Entry 1DGF (X-ray diffraction, 1.50 A resolution); this record covers chains A and C of the 4 polymer chains in the assembly.

[Chain A (and C)]
Protein: Catalase
Source organism: Homo sapiens
Notes: EC 1.11.1.6; chain C of this document is another copy of the same molecule, construct and numbering; everything in this record applies to it too
UniProtKB: P04040 (CATA_HUMAN); numbering as in UniProt (aligned over 5-501)
Amino-acid sequence (497 residues; row label = number of the first residue in the row):
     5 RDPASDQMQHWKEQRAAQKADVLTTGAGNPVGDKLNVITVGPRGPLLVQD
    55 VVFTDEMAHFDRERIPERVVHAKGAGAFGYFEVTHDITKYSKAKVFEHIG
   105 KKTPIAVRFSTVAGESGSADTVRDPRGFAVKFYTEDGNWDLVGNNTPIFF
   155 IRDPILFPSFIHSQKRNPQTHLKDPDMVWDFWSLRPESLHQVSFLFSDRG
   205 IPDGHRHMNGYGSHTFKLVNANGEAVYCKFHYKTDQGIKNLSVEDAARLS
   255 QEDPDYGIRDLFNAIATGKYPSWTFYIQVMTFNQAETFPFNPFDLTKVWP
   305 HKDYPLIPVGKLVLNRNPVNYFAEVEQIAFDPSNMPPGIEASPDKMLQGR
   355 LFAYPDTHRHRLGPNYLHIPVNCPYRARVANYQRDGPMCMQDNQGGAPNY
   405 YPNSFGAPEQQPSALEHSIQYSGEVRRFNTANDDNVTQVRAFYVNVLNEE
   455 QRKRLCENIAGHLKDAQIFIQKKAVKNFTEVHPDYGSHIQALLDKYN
Curated features (UniProtKB/Swiss-Prot):
  - active site: His75, Asn148
  - binding site (NADP(+)): His194, Ser201, Arg203, Asn213, Lys237, Trp303, His305, Lys306
  - binding site (heme): Tyr358
  - modified residue: Ser9 (Phosphoserine), Lys221 (N6-succinyllysine), Lys233 (N6-acetyllysine), Lys306 (N6-acetyllysine), Ser417 (Phosphoserine), Ser422 (Phosphoserine), Lys480 (N6-acetyllysine), Lys499 (N6-acetyllysine)
Ion coordination: heme Fe near Tyr358 (its only coordinating residue here)
Ligand contacts:
  - heme (HEM), molecule 1: Met61, Phe64, Asp65
  - heme (HEM), molecule 2: Arg72, Val73, Val74, His75, Arg112, Ser114, Gly131, Phe132, Ala133, Val146, Gly147, Asn148, Phe153, Pro158, Phe161, Tyr215, Gly216, Ser217, His218, Leu299, Ile332, Phe334, Met350, Arg354, Ala357, Tyr358, Thr361, His362, Arg365
  - NADPH (NDP; NADPH dihydro-nicotinamide-adenine-dinucleotide phosphate): Pro151, His194, Phe198, Ser201, Arg203, Asn213, Tyr215, His235, Lys237, Ile242, Gln282, Val302, Trp303, Pro304, His305, Gln442, Ala445, Phe446, Val450, Leu451

[Chain A / chain C interface]
Contacting residue pairs (215):
  Arg5(A) - Asp180(C)  salt bridge
  Arg5(A) - Asp469(C)  hydrogen bond (side chain-backbone)
  Arg5(A) - Ala470(C)
  Arg5(A) - Gln471(C)
  Ala8(A) - Thr174(C)
  Ala8(A) - Leu176(C)  hydrophobic
  Gln11(A) - Asn171(C)  hydrogen bond
  Gln11(A) - Gln173(C)  hydrogen bond
  Gln11(A) - Thr174(C)
  Met12(A) - Asp180(C)
  Met12(A) - Met181(C)  hydrophobic
  Gln13(A) - Gln471(C)  hydrogen bond
  Asp37(A) - Arg431(C)
  Lys38(A) - Ile159(C)  hydrogen bond (side chain-backbone)
  Leu39(A) - Asp157(C)
  Leu39(A) - Ile159(C)
  Leu39(A) - Leu160(C)
  Asn40(A) - Asp157(C)
  Asn40(A) - Ile159(C)
  Asn40(A) - Arg431(C)  hydrogen bond (backbone-side chain)
  Asn40(A) - Phe432(C)
  Asn40(A) - Asn433(C)  hydrogen bond
  Asn40(A) - Thr434(C)  hydrogen bond (side chain-backbone)
  Val41(A) - Asp157(C)  hydrogen bond (backbone-side chain)
  Val41(A) - Pro158(C)  hydrophobic
  Val41(A) - Ile159(C)  hydrophobic
  Val41(A) - Lys349(C)
  Val41(A) - Arg430(C)
  Val41(A) - Arg431(C)
  Ile42(A) - Val429(C)  hydrophobic
  Ile42(A) - Arg430(C)
  Ile42(A) - Arg431(C)
  Thr43(A) - Lys349(C)
  Thr43(A) - Glu428(C)
  Thr43(A) - Val429(C)
  Thr43(A) - Arg430(C)  hydrogen bond (backbone-backbone)
  Thr43(A) - Phe432(C)
  Val44(A) - Gly427(C)
  Val44(A) - Glu428(C)
  Gly45(A) - Glu428(C)  hydrogen bond (backbone-backbone)
  Gly45(A) - Phe432(C)
  Pro46(A) - Lys349(C)
  Pro46(A) - Phe432(C)
  Arg47(A) - Phe294(C)
  Arg47(A) - Asn295(C)
  Arg47(A) - Pro296(C)
  Arg47(A) - Pro347(C)
  Arg47(A) - Tyr425(C)
  Gly48(A) - Pro347(C)
  Gly48(A) - Tyr425(C)
  Pro49(A) - Gln352(C)
  Pro49(A) - Tyr425(C)
  Leu50(A) - Gln352(C)  hydrogen bond (backbone-side chain)
  Leu51(A) - Val429(C)  hydrophobic
  Gln53(A) - Val429(C)
  Asp54(A) - Arg431(C)  salt bridge
  Val56(A) - Arg431(C)
  Phe57(A) - Pro158(C)  hydrophobic
  Phe57(A) - Gly353(C)
  Thr58(A) - Phe356(C)
  Glu60(A) - Ile159(C)
  Met61(A) - Pro158(C)
  Met61(A) - Pro162(C)
  Met61(A) - Phe356(C)  hydrophobic
  Met61(A) - Ala357(C)  hydrophobic
  Ala62(A) - Asp360(C)
  Phe64(A) - Val73(C)
  Phe64(A) - Phe161(C)  hydrophobic
  Phe64(A) - Pro162(C)  hydrophobic
  Phe64(A) - Ile165(C)  hydrophobic
  Asp65(A) - Phe356(C)
  Asp65(A) - Ala357(C)
  Asp65(A) - Asp360(C)
  Asp65(A) - Thr361(C)  hydrogen bond (backbone-side chain)
  Asp65(A) - His364(C)
  Arg66(A) - Asp360(C)  salt bridge
  Arg66(A) - His364(C)
  Glu67(A) - His166(C)  salt bridge
  Arg68(A) - Pro70(C)
  Arg68(A) - Glu71(C)
  Arg68(A) - Val73(C)  hydrogen bond (side chain-backbone)
  Arg68(A) - Lys169(C)
  Arg68(A) - His364(C)  hydrogen bond (backbone-side chain)
  Ile69(A) - Pro70(C)
  Pro70(A) - Arg68(C)
  Pro70(A) - Ile69(C)
  Pro70(A) - Pro70(C)
  Glu71(A) - Arg68(C)
  Val73(A) - Phe64(C)
  Val73(A) - Arg68(C)  hydrogen bond (backbone-side chain)
  Glu119(A) - Ser120(C)
  Glu119(A) - Gly121(C)
  Ser120(A) - Glu119(C)
  Ser120(A) - Ser120(C)
  Ser120(A) - Gly121(C)  hydrogen bond (backbone-backbone)
  Ser120(A) - Arg170(C)
  Gly121(A) - Glu119(C)
  Gly121(A) - Ser120(C)  hydrogen bond (backbone-backbone)
  Gly121(A) - Gly121(C)
  Gly121(A) - Ser122(C)  hydrogen bond (backbone-backbone)
  Gly121(A) - Arg170(C)
  Ser122(A) - Gly121(C)  hydrogen bond (backbone-backbone)
  Asp157(A) - Leu39(C)
  Asp157(A) - Asn40(C)
  Asp157(A) - Val41(C)  hydrogen bond (side chain-backbone)
  Pro158(A) - Val41(C)  hydrophobic
  Pro158(A) - Phe57(C)  hydrophobic
  Pro158(A) - Met61(C)
  Ile159(A) - Lys38(C)  hydrogen bond (backbone-side chain)
  Ile159(A) - Leu39(C)
  Ile159(A) - Asn40(C)
  Ile159(A) - Val41(C)  hydrophobic
  Ile159(A) - Glu60(C)
  Leu160(A) - Leu39(C)
  Phe161(A) - Phe64(C)  hydrophobic
  Pro162(A) - Met61(C)
  Pro162(A) - Phe64(C)  hydrophobic
  Ile165(A) - Phe64(C)  hydrophobic
  His166(A) - Glu67(C)  salt bridge
  Lys169(A) - Arg68(C)
  Arg170(A) - Ser120(C)
  Arg170(A) - Gly121(C)
  Arg170(A) - Asp259(C)  salt bridge
  Asn171(A) - Gln11(C)  hydrogen bond
  Pro172(A) - Asn324(C)
  Pro172(A) - Tyr325(C)  hydrogen bond (backbone-backbone)
  Gln173(A) - Gln11(C)  hydrogen bond
  Gln173(A) - Phe266(C)
  Gln173(A) - Pro322(C)  hydrogen bond (side chain-backbone)
  Gln173(A) - Val323(C)
  Gln173(A) - Tyr325(C)
  Thr174(A) - Ala8(C)
  Thr174(A) - Ile262(C)
  Thr174(A) - Phe266(C)
  His175(A) - Ile262(C)
  His175(A) - Tyr325(C)
  Leu176(A) - Ala8(C)  hydrophobic
  Leu176(A) - Asp259(C)
  Leu176(A) - Ile262(C)  hydrophobic
  Leu176(A) - Arg263(C)
  Lys177(A) - Asp259(C)  salt bridge
  Asp180(A) - Arg5(C)  salt bridge
  Asp180(A) - Met12(C)
  Met181(A) - Met12(C)  hydrophobic
  Ala251(A) - Gln255(C)
  Ser254(A) - Gln255(C)
  Gln255(A) - Ala251(C)
  Gln255(A) - Ser254(C)
  Gln255(A) - Gln255(C)
  Asp259(A) - Arg170(C)  salt bridge
  Asp259(A) - Leu176(C)
  Ile262(A) - Thr174(C)
  Ile262(A) - His175(C)
  Ile262(A) - Leu176(C)  hydrophobic
  Arg263(A) - Leu176(C)
  Phe266(A) - Gln173(C)
  Phe266(A) - Thr174(C)
  Phe294(A) - Arg47(C)
  Asn295(A) - Arg47(C)
  Pro296(A) - Arg47(C)
  Pro322(A) - Gln173(C)  hydrogen bond (backbone-side chain)
  Val323(A) - Gln173(C)
  Asn324(A) - Pro172(C)
  Tyr325(A) - Pro172(C)  hydrogen bond (backbone-backbone)
  Tyr325(A) - Gln173(C)
  Tyr325(A) - His175(C)
  Pro347(A) - Arg47(C)
  Pro347(A) - Gly48(C)
  Lys349(A) - Pro46(C)
  Gln352(A) - Pro49(C)
  Gln352(A) - Leu50(C)  hydrogen bond (side chain-backbone)
  Gly353(A) - Phe57(C)
  Phe356(A) - Thr58(C)
  Phe356(A) - Met61(C)  hydrophobic
  Phe356(A) - Asp65(C)
  Ala357(A) - Met61(C)  hydrophobic
  Ala357(A) - Asp65(C)
  Asp360(A) - Ala62(C)
  Asp360(A) - Asp65(C)
  Asp360(A) - Arg66(C)  salt bridge
  Thr361(A) - Asp65(C)  hydrogen bond (side chain-backbone)
  His364(A) - Asp65(C)
  His364(A) - Arg66(C)
  His364(A) - Arg68(C)  hydrogen bond (side chain-backbone)
  Tyr425(A) - Val44(C)  hydrophobic
  Tyr425(A) - Arg47(C)
  Tyr425(A) - Gly48(C)
  Tyr425(A) - Pro49(C)
  Ser426(A) - Gly45(C)
  Ser426(A) - Pro46(C)
  Gly427(A) - Gly45(C)
  Glu428(A) - Thr43(C)
  Glu428(A) - Gly45(C)  hydrogen bond (backbone-backbone)
  Val429(A) - Ile42(C)  hydrophobic
  Val429(A) - Thr43(C)
  Val429(A) - Gln53(C)
  Arg430(A) - Val41(C)
  Arg430(A) - Ile42(C)
  Arg430(A) - Thr43(C)  hydrogen bond (backbone-backbone)
  Arg431(A) - Asp37(C)
  Arg431(A) - Asn40(C)  hydrogen bond (side chain-backbone)
  Arg431(A) - Val41(C)
  Arg431(A) - Ile42(C)
  Arg431(A) - Asp54(C)  salt bridge
  Arg431(A) - Val56(C)
  Phe432(A) - Asn40(C)
  Phe432(A) - Thr43(C)
  Phe432(A) - Gly45(C)
  Phe432(A) - Pro46(C)
  Asn433(A) - Asn40(C)  hydrogen bond
  Thr434(A) - Asn40(C)  hydrogen bond (backbone-side chain)
  Asp469(A) - Arg5(C)  hydrogen bond (backbone-side chain)
  Ala470(A) - Arg5(C)
  Gln471(A) - Arg5(C)
  Gln471(A) - Gln13(C)  hydrogen bond
Other interface residues (no listed pair), chain A (104 interface residues in all): Ser9, Arg72, Val74, Ser163, Asp178, Arg189, Ala289, Phe297
Other interface residues (no listed pair), chain C (104 interface residues in all): Ser9, Leu51, Arg72, Val74, Ser163, Lys177, Asp178, Arg189, Ala289, Phe297, Phe473

[In short]
The chain A/chain C interface involves 104 residues from each chain, with 38 hydrogen bonds and 11 salt
bridges. Polar contacts include Arg5(A)-Asp180(C), Asp54(A)-Arg431(C) and Arg66(A)-Asp360(C). Ligands of chain
A: heme and NADPH.
Both chains are Catalase (Homo sapiens). Entry 1DGF (Human erythrocyte catalase) was determined by X-ray
diffraction, deposited together with 1DGG, 1DGH and 1DGB.
